9N5C - chains T and A of the 13 polymer chains in the assembly; structure by X-ray diffraction, 3.60 A resolution.

Chain T:
Molecule: Template strand DNA
Sequence (29 nucleotides; numbered 1 to 29; the number before each row is that of its first residue):
     1 CCTTCTCTCTCTCGCTGAGCCTCTCGATG
Unresolved in the structure: 1-2, 29
Modified / non-standard residues: 8OG (8-oxo-2'-deoxy-guanosine-5'-monophosphate) at position 19

Chain A:
Molecule: DNA-directed RNA polymerase II subunit RPB1
Organism: Saccharomyces cerevisiae S288C
Notes: EC 2.7.7.6
UniProt: P04050 (RPB1_YEAST); residue numbers follow UniProt; this construct covers 1-1733
Amino-acid sequence (1733 residues; each row starts with the number of its first residue):
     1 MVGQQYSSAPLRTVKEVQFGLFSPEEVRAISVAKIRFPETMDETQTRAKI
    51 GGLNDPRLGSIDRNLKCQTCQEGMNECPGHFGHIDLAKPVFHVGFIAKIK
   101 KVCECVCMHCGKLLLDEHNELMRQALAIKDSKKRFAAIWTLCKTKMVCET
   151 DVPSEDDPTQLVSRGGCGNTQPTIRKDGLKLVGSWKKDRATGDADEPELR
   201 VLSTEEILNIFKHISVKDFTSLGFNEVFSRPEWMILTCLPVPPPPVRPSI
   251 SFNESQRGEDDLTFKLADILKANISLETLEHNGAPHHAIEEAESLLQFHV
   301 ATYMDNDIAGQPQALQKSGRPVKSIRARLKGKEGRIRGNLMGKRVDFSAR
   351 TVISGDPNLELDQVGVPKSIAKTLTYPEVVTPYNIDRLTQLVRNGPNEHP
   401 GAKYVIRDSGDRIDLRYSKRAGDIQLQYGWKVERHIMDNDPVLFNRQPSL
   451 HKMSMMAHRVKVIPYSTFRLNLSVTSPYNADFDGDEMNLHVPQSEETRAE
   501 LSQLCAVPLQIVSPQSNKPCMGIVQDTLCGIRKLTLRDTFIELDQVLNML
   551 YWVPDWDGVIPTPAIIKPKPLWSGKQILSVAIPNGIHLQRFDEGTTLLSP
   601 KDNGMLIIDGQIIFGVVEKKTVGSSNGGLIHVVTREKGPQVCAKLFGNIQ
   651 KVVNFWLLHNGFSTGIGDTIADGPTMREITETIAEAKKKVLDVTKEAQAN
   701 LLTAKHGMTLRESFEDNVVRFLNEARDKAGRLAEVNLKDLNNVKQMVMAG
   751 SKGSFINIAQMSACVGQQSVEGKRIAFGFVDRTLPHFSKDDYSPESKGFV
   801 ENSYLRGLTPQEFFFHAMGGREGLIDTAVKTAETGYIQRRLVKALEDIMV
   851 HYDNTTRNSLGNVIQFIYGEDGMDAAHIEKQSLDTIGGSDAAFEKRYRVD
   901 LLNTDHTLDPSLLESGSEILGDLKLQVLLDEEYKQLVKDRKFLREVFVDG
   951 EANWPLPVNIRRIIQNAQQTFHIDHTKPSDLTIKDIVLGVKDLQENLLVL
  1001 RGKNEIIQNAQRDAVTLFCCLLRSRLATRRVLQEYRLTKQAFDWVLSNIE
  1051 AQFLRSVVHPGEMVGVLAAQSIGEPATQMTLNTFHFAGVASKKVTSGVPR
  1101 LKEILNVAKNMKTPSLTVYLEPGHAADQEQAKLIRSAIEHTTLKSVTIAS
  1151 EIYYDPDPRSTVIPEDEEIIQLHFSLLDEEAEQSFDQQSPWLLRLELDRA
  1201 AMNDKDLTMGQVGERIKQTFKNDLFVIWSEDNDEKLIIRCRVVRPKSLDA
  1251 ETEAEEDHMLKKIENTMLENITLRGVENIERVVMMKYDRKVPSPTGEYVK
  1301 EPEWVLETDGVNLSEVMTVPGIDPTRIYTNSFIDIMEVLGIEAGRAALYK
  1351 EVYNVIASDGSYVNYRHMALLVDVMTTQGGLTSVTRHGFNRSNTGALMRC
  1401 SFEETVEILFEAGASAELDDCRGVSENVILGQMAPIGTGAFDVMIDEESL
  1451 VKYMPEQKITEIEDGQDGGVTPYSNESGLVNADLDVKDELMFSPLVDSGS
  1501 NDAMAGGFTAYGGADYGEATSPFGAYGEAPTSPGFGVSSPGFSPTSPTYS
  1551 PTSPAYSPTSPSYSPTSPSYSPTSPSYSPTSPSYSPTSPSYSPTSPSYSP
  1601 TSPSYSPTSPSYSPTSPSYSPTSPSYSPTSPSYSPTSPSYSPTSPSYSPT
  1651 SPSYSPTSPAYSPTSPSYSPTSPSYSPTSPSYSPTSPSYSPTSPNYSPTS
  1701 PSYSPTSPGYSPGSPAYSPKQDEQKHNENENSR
Unresolved in the structure: 1-2, 154-160, 187-198, 250-256, 1082-1091, 1177-1186, 1244-1256, 1447-1733
Disulfides: Cys105-Cys142
Ion coordination: Zn2+ site 1: Cys67, Cys70, Cys77; Zn2+ site 2: Cys107, Cys110, Lys112; Mg2+: Asp481, Asp483, Asp485 (shared with 1 residue of chain R)
Ligand contacts: CMPcPP (2TM; 5'-O-[(S)-hydroxy{[(S)-hydroxy(phosphonooxy)phosphoryl]methyl}phosphoryl]cytidine): Arg446, Asn479, Asp481
Swiss-Prot annotation at these positions:
  - region: Pro248 to Asp260 (Lid loop), Asn306 to Lys323 (Rudder loop), Pro810 to Glu822 (Bridging helix)
  - binding site (Zn(2+)): Cys67, Cys70, Cys77, His80, Cys107, Cys110, Cys148, Cys167
  - binding site (Mg(2+)): Asp481, Asp483, Asp485
  - modified residue: Thr1471 (Phosphothreonine)
  - cross-link (Glycyl lysine isopeptide (Lys-Gly)): Lys695 (interchain with G-Cter in ubiquitin), Lys1246 (interchain with G-Cter in ubiquitin), Lys1350 (interchain with G-Cter in ubiquitin)

Interface between chain T and chain A:
Residue-residue contacts - 16 pairs, chain T then chain A:
  DC15(T) - Ala309(A)  phosphate contact
  DG17(T) - Arg1386(A)  sugar contact
  DG17(T) - Glu1403(A)  sugar contact
  DG17(T) - Glu1407(A)  phosphate contact
  DA18(T) - Tyr836(A)  sugar contact
  8OG_19(T) - Thr831(A)  hydrogen bond to the base
  8OG_19(T) - Ala832(A)  sugar contact
  8OG_19(T) - Gly835(A)  sugar contact
  8OG_19(T) - Tyr836(A)  phosphate contact
  DC20(T) - Lys332(A)  phosphate contact
  DC20(T) - Arg337(A)  salt bridge to the phosphate
  DC21(T) - Arg350(A)  base contact
  DC21(T) - Gln447(A)  hydrogen bond to the sugar
  DT22(T) - Arg344(A)  salt bridge to the phosphate
  DT22(T) - Arg350(A)  hydrogen bond to the sugar
  DT22(T) - Glu486(A)  sugar contact
Interface residues without a listed pair, chain T (8 interface residues in all): DT16
Interface residues without a listed pair, chain A (16 interface residues in all): Arg326, Pro448

Summary:
8 residues of chain T face 16 of chain A across their interface, with 3 hydrogen bonds and 2 salt bridges.
Polar pairs include 8OG_19(T)-Thr831(A), DC21(T)-Gln447(A) and DT22(T)-Arg350(A). Ligands of chain A: CMPcPP.
From UniProt: 8 Zn2+-binding residues and 3 Mg2+-binding residues on chain A.
Chain T is Template strand DNA and chain A is DNA-directed RNA polymerase II subunit RPB1 (Saccharomyces
cerevisiae S288C); the structure, RNA polymerase II elongation complex with 8-oxoG at +1 site, CMPCPP-bound,
was determined by X-ray diffraction, deposited together with 9N5B, 9N5D, 9N5E, 9N5F and 9N5G.
